7P81 - chains A and J of the 24 polymer chains in the assembly; structure by X-ray diffraction, 2.79 A resolution.

[Chain A (and J)]
Name: ATP-dependent Clp protease proteolytic subunit
Source organism: Bacillus subtilis (strain 168)
Notes: EC 3.4.21.92; chain J of this document is another copy of the same molecule, construct and numbering; everything in this record applies to it too
Reference sequence: P80244 (CLPP_BACSU); residues 1-191 here correspond to UniProt positions 2-192 (UniProt number = residue number + 1)
Chain sequence (199 residues; each row starts with the number of its first residue):
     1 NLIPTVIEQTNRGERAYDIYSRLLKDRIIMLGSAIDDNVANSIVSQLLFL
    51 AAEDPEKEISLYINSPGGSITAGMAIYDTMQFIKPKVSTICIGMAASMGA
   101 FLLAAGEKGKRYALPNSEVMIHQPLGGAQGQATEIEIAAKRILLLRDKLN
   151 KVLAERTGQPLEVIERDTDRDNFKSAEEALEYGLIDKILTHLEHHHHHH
Not modelled in the structure: 1, 7-16, 127-134, 192-199 (chain J: 1, 9-13, 126-136, 191-199)
Differences from the reference sequence: expression tag (192-199)
Reported in the primary citation:
  - conformationally variable residues: His122

[Interface between chain A and chain J]
Pairs across the interface (9):
  His122(A) - Asp171(J)  salt bridge
  Asp169(A) - Arg170(J)  salt bridge
  Arg170(A) - Glu165(J)  hydrogen bond (side chain-backbone)
  Arg170(A) - Arg166(J)
  Arg170(A) - Asp169(J)  salt bridge
  Asp171(A) - His122(J)  salt bridge
  Asp171(A) - Pro124(J)
  Asp171(A) - Asp169(J)  hydrogen bond (backbone-backbone)
  Asn172(A) - Asp169(J)
Interface residues without a listed pair, chain A (6 interface residues in all): Arg166
Interface residues without a listed pair, chain J (8 interface residues in all): Asp167

[Summary]
6 residues of chain A and 8 residues of chain J are in contact; the contacts include 2 hydrogen bonds and 4
salt bridges. Among the polar pairs are His122(A)-Asp171(J), Asp169(A)-Arg170(J) and Arg170(A)-Glu165(J). The
paper reports conformational variability at His122(A).
Both chains are ATP-dependent Clp protease proteolytic subunit (Bacillus subtilis (strain 168)). Entry 7P81
(Crystal structure of ClpP from Bacillus subtilis in complex with ADEP2 (compact state)) was determined by
X-ray diffraction together with 7FEP, 7FEQ, 7FER, 7FES and 7P80 from the same study.
